4E68 - chains B and A; structure by X-ray diffraction, 2.58 A resolution.

Chain B:
Molecule: 18-nt DNA strand
Sequence (18 nucleotides; each row starts with the number of its first residue):
  1001 TGCATTTCCC GTAAATCT

Chain A:
Molecule: Signal transducer and activator of transcription 3
From: Mus musculus
Notes: fragment: STAT3 Core Fragment, residues (127-722)
UniProt: P42227 (STAT3_MOUSE); numbering as in UniProt (aligned over 127-722)
Sequence (596 residues; row label = number of the first residue in the row):
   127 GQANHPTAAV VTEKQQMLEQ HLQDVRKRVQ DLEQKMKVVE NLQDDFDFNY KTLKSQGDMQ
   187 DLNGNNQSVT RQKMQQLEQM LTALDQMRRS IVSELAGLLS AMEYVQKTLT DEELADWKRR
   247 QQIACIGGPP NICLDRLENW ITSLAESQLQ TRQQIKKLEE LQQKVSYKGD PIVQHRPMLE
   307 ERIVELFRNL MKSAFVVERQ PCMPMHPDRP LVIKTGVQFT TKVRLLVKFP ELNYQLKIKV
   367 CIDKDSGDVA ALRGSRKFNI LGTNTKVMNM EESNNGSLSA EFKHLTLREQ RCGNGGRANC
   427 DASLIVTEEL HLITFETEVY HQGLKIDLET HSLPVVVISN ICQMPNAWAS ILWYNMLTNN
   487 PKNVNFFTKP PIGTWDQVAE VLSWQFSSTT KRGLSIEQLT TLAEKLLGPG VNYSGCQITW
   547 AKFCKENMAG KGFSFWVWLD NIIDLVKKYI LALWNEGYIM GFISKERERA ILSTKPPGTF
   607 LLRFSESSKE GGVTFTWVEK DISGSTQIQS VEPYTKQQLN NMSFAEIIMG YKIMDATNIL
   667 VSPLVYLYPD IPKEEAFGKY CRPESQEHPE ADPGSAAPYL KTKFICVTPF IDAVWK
Unresolved in the structure: 127-135, 185-193, 689-701, 717-722
Sequence notes: conflict Ser631 (Lys in P42227)
Curated features (UniProtKB/Swiss-Prot):
  - motif: Asp150 to Met162 (Essential for nuclear import)
  - modified residue: Lys601 (Allysine), Lys615 (Allysine), Tyr640 (Phosphotyrosine), Lys685 (Allysine), Tyr705 (Phosphotyrosine), Lys707 (N6-acetyllysine), Thr714 (Phosphothreonine)
Reported in the primary citation:
  - post-translational modification sites: Tyr705 (citing earlier work)
  - conformationally variable residues (order/disorder transition, side-chain flip): Asp184 to Ser194, Tyr705

How chain B and chain A interact:
Pairs across the interface - 10 pairs, chain B then chain A:
  DT1005(B) - Ile431(A)  phosphate contact
  DT1005(B) - Val432(A)  hydrogen bond to the phosphate
  DT1005(B) - Gln469(A)  sugar contact
  DT1006(B) - Arg382(A)  salt bridge to the phosphate
  DT1006(B) - Val432(A)  phosphate contact
  DT1006(B) - Ser465(A)  hydrogen bond to the phosphate
  DT1006(B) - Gln469(A)  hydrogen bond to the phosphate
  DT1007(B) - Ser465(A)  base contact
  DT1007(B) - Asn466(A)  hydrogen bond to the base
  DC1008(B) - Asn466(A)  base contact
Interface residues without a listed pair, chain B (5 interface residues in all): DA1004
Interface residues without a listed pair, chain A (8 interface residues in all): Glu415, Arg417

Overview:
5 residues of chain B face 8 of chain A across their interface; the contacts include 4 hydrogen bonds and 1
salt bridge. Among the polar pairs are DT1007(B)-Asn466(A), DT1005(B)-Val432(A) and DT1006(B)-Ser465(A). From
the paper: a modification site at Tyr705(A); conformational variability at Asp184(A) and Tyr705(A).
Here chain B is an 18-nt DNA strand and chain A is Signal transducer and activator of transcription 3 (Mus
musculus). Entry 4E68 (Unphosphorylated STAT3B core protein binding to dsDNA) was determined by X-ray
diffraction.
